Entry 5YXD (X-ray diffraction, 2.98 A resolution); this record covers chains A and B.

[Chain A]
Name: Bile acid receptor
From: Homo sapiens
Reference sequence: Q96RI1 (NR1H4_HUMAN); residues 244-472 here correspond to UniProt positions 258-486 (UniProt number = residue number + 14)
Chain sequence (229 residues; each row starts with the number of its first residue):
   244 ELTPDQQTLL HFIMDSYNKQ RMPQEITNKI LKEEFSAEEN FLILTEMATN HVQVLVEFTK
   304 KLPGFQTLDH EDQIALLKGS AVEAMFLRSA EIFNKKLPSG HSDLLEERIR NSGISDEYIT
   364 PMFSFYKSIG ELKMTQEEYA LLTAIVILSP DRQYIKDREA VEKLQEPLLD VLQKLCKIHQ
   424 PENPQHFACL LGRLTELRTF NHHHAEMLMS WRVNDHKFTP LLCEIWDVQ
Ligand contacts: 93R (ethyl methyl 4-(2,3-dichlorophenyl)-2,6-dimethylpyridine-3,5-dicarboxylate): Phe284, Leu287, Ala291, His294, Val325, Met328, Phe329, Ser332, Ile362, Met365, Tyr369, His447, Met450, Leu451, Trp454, Phe461, Trp469
Swiss-Prot annotation at these positions:
  - binding site (chenodeoxycholate): Arg331, Tyr361, Tyr369, His447
  - modified residue: Thr442 (Phosphothreonine)
  - cross-link: Lys275 (Glycyl lysine isopeptide (Lys-Gly) (interchain with G-Cter in SUMO1))

[Chain B]
Name: Peptide from Nuclear receptor coactivator
Chain sequence (11 residues; numbered 745 to 755; the number before each row is that of its first residue):
   745 NEALLRYLLD K

[How chain A and chain B interact]
Contacting residue pairs (18):
  Val299(A) - Leu752(B)  hydrophobic
  Val299(A) - Leu753(B)  hydrophobic
  Glu300(A) - Lys755(B)  salt bridge
  Lys303(A) - Leu752(B)
  Lys303(A) - Leu753(B)
  Lys303(A) - Lys755(B)
  His313(A) - Arg750(B)  hydrogen bond (backbone-side chain)
  Gln316(A) - Arg750(B)  hydrogen bond
  Ile317(A) - Leu749(B)  hydrophobic
  Leu320(A) - Leu749(B)  hydrophobic
  Lys321(A) - Glu746(B)  salt bridge
  Pro463(A) - Leu748(B)
  Leu464(A) - Leu748(B)  hydrophobic
  Leu464(A) - Leu752(B)  hydrophobic
  Glu467(A) - Glu746(B)
  Glu467(A) - Ala747(B)
  Glu467(A) - Leu748(B)  hydrogen bond (side chain-backbone)
  Glu467(A) - Leu749(B)  hydrogen bond (side chain-backbone)
Other interface residues (no listed pair), chain A (14 interface residues in all): Phe308, Gln309, Ile468

[Overview]
Chain A and chain B form an interface of 14 and 8 residues respectively, with 4 hydrogen bonds and 2 salt
bridges. Polar pairs include Glu300(A)-Lys755(B), Lys321(A)-Glu746(B) and His313(A)-Arg750(B). Ligands of
chain A: compound 93R. From UniProt: 4 chenodeoxycholate-binding residues on chain A.
Chain A is Bile acid receptor (Homo sapiens) and chain B is Peptide from Nuclear receptor coactivator; the
structure, A ligand F binding to FXR, was determined by X-ray diffraction.
